PDB entry 5T0E | X-ray diffraction, 2.09 A resolution | chains B and D of the 6 polymer chains in the assembly

Chain B (and D):
Name: Hemagglutinin HA2 chain
Organism: H6N1 subtype
Notes: chain D of this document is another copy of the same molecule, construct and numbering; everything in this record applies to it too
Reference sequence: A0A0J9X267 (A0A0J9X267_9INFA); residues 1-180 here = UniProt positions 1-180
Amino-acid sequence (180 residues; row label = number of the first residue in the row):
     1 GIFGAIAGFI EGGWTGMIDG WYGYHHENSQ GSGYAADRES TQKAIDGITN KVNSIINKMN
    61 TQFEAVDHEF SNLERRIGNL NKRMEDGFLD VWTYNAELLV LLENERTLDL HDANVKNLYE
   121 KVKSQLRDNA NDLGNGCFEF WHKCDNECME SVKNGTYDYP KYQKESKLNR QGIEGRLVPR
Not modelled in the structure: 174-180
Disulfide bonds: C144-C148

Chain B / chain D interface:
Contacting residue pairs - 43 pairs, chain B then chain D:
  F3(B) - F3(D)  hydrophobic
  K58(B) - Y94(D)
  K58(B) - E97(D)  salt bridge
  K58(B) - L101(D)
  M59(B) - Y94(D)
  T61(B) - D90(D)
  F63(B) - R83(D)
  E64(B) - R83(D)  hydrogen bond (backbone-side chain)
  V66(B) - R83(D)
  H68(B) - R76(D)
  H68(B) - N79(D)
  E69(B) - R76(D)  hydrogen bond (backbone-side chain)
  F70(B) - R76(D)
  E74(B) - R76(D)  salt bridge
  L80(B) - L80(D)  hydrophobic
  N81(B) - L80(D)
  N81(B) - R83(D)  hydrogen bond
  M84(B) - L80(D)  hydrophobic
  M84(B) - R83(D)
  M84(B) - M84(D)  hydrophobic
  E85(B) - R83(D)  salt bridge
  F88(B) - M84(D)
  F88(B) - G87(D)
  F88(B) - F88(D)
  F88(B) - V91(D)  hydrophobic
  W92(B) - D90(D)
  W92(B) - V91(D)  hydrophobic
  W92(B) - Y94(D)  hydrophobic
  N95(B) - Y94(D)
  L99(B) - Y94(D)
  L99(B) - L98(D)  hydrophobic
  E103(B) - L102(D)
  R106(B) - L102(D)
  R106(B) - E105(D)  salt bridge
  L110(B) - I2(D)  hydrophobic
  A113(B) - I2(D)  hydrophobic
  N117(B) - I2(D)  hydrogen bond (side chain-backbone)
  N117(B) - F3(D)
  N117(B) - G4(D)
  E120(B) - K116(D)  salt bridge
  R127(B) - K123(D)
  R127(B) - D132(D)  salt bridge
  Q163(B) - Q171(D)
Also at the interface, not in a pair above, chain B (32 interface residues in all): S54, A65, I77, V91, L102
Also at the interface, not in a pair above, chain D (26 interface residues in all): G1, I77, N95, R106

In short:
The interface between chain B and chain D involves 32 residues on one side and 26 on the other; the contacts
include 4 hydrogen bonds and 6 salt bridges. Polar contacts include K58(B)-E97(D), E74(B)-R76(D) and
E85(B)-R83(D).
Both chains are Hemagglutinin HA2 chain (H6N1 subtype). Entry 5T0E (Crystal structure of H6 hemagglutinin
G225D mutant from Taiwan (2013) H6N1 influenza virus in complex with ...) was determined by X-ray diffraction
together with 5T08, 5T0B and 5T0D from the same study.
